PDB entry 8G57 | electron microscopy, 3.07 A resolution | chains F and J of the 11 polymer chains in the assembly

# Chain F
Name: Histone H4
From: Xenopus laevis
UniProtKB: P62799 (H4_XENLA); residues 18-102 here correspond to UniProt positions 19-103 (UniProt number = residue number + 1)
Sequence (85 residues; numbered 18 to 102; the number before each row is that of its first residue):
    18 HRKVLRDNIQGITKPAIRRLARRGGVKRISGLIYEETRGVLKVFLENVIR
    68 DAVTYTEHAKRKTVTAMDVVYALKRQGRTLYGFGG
Unresolved in the structure: 18
Swiss-Prot annotation at these positions:
  - modified residue: Lys20 (N6,N6,N6-trimethyllysine), Lys31 (N6-(2-hydroxyisobutyryl)lysine), Lys44 (N6-(2-hydroxyisobutyryl)lysine), Ser47 (Phosphoserine), Tyr51 (Phosphotyrosine), Lys59 (N6-(2-hydroxyisobutyryl)lysine), Lys77 (N6-(2-hydroxyisobutyryl)lysine), Lys79 (N6-(2-hydroxyisobutyryl)lysine), Tyr88 (Phosphotyrosine), Lys91 (N6-(2-hydroxyisobutyryl)lysine)
  - cross-link (Glycyl lysine isopeptide (Lys-Gly)): Lys31 (interchain with G-Cter in UFM1), Lys91 (interchain with G-Cter in ubiquitin)

# Chain J
Molecule: DNA strand 2
Sequence (150 nucleotides; row label = number of the first residue in the row):
     1 ATCGAGAATCCCGGTGCCGAGGCCGCTCAATTGGTCGTAGACAGCTCTAG
    51 CACCGCTTAAACGCACGTACGCGCTGTCCCCCGCGTTTTAACCGCCAAGG
   101 GGATTACTCCCTAGTCTCCAGGCACGTGTCAGATATATACATCCTGTGCA

# Chain F / chain J interface
Residue-residue contacts (10; chain F residue first):
  Arg45(F) - DC81(J)  hydrogen bond to the sugar
  Arg45(F) - DC82(J)  phosphate contact
  Ile46(F) - DC81(J)  sugar contact
  Ile46(F) - DC82(J)  hydrogen bond to the phosphate
  Ser47(F) - DC81(J)  hydrogen bond to the phosphate
  Gly48(F) - DC81(J)  hydrogen bond to the phosphate
  Arg78(F) - DG102(J)  phosphate contact
  Lys79(F) - DG101(J)  salt bridge to the phosphate
  Lys79(F) - DG102(J)  hydrogen bond to the phosphate
  Thr80(F) - DG102(J)  hydrogen bond to the phosphate
Other interface residues (no listed pair), chain F (11 interface residues in all): Arg35, Arg39, Lys44, Leu49

# Overview
The interface between chain F and chain J involves 11 residues on one side and 4 on the other, with 6 hydrogen
bonds and 1 salt bridge. Among the polar pairs are Arg45(F)-DC81(J), Ile46(F)-DC82(J) and Ser47(F)-DC81(J).
Chain F is Histone H4 (Xenopus laevis) and chain J is DNA strand 2; the structure, Structure of
nucleosome-bound Sirtuin 6 deacetylase, was determined by electron microscopy.
